Entry 7FSF (X-ray diffraction, 2.77 A resolution); this record covers chain A.

== Chain A ==
Protein: Reverse gyrase
Source organism: Thermotoga maritima MSB8
Notes: EC 3.6.4.12, 5.6.2.2
UniProtKB: O51934 (RGYR_THEMA); residues 1-1104 here = UniProt positions 1-1104
Chain sequence (1104 residues; row label = number of the first residue in the row):
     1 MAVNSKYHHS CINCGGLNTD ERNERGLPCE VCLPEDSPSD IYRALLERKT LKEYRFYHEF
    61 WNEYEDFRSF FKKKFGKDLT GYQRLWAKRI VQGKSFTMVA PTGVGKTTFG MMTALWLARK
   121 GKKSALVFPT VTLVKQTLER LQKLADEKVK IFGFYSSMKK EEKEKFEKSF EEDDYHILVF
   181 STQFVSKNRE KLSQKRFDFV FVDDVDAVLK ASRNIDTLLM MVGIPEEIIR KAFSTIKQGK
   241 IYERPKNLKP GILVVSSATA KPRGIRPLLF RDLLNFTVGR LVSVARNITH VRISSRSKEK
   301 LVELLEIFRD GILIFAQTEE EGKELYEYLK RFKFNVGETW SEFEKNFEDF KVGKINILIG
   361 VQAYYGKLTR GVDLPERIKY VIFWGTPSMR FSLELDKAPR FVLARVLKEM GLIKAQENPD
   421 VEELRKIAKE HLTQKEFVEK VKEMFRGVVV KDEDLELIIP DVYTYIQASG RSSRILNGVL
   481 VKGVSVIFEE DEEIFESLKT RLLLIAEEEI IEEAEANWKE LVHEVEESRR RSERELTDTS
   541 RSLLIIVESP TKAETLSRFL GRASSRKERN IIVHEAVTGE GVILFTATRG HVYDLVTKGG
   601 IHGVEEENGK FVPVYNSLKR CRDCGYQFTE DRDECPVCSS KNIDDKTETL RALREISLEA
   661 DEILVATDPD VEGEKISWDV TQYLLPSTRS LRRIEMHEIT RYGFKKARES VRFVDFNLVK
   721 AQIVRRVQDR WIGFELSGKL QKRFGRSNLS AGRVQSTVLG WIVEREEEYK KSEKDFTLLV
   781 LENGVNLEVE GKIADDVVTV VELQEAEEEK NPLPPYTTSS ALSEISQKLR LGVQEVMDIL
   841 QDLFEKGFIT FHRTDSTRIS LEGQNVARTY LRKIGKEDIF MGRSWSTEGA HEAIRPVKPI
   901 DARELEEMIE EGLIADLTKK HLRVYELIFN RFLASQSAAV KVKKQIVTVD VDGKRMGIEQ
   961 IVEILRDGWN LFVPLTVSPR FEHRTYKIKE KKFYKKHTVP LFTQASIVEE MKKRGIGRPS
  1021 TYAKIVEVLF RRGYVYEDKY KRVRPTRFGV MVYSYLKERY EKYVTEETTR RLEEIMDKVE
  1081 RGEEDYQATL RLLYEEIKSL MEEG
Not modelled in the structure: 1, 1104
Differences from the reference sequence: engineered mutation Phe851 (Tyr in O51934)
UniProt features mapped onto this chain:
  - zinc finger: Met1 to Ser39 (RG N-terminal-type), Leu618 to Asp645 (RG C-terminal-type)
  - region: Gly223 to Pro250 (Insert region)
  - motif: Asp203 to Asp206 (DEAD box)
  - binding site (Zn(2+)): Cys11, Cys14, Cys29, Cys32, Cys621, Cys624, Cys635, Cys638
  - binding site (ADP): Phe75, Asp78, Gln83, Gly103, Gly105, Lys106, Thr107, Thr108
  - binding site (ATP): Gln83, Ala100 to Thr107
  - binding site (Mg(2+)): Glu548, Asp668
  - mutagenesis: Cys11 to Cys14 (Reduced positive supercoiling, reduced affinity for ssDNA, no change in ATPase activity. Loss of positive supercoiling, loss of DNA relaxation with ATP; when associated with A-635--638-A), Gln83 (Q83L: Reduced positive supercoiling, no ATPase activity, no preference for ATP, no activity in presence of GTP, binds and cleaves ssDNA slightly less efficiently), Lys106 (K106I: No positive supercoiling, no ATPase activity, binds and cleaves ssDNA), Asp203 to Asp204 (No positive supercoiling, no ATPase activity, binds and cleaves ssDNA), Ile224 to Lys249 (Decreases affinity for ssDNA and dsDNA 13- to 15-fold), Arg370 to Asp373 (No positive supercoiling, no ATPase activity, binds and cleaves ssDNA slightly less efficiently), Met389 to Ile459 (No positive supercoiling, alters coupling of DNA binding with ATP binding and hydrolysis. Removes the latch), Leu395 to Leu455 (Positively supercoils plasmid DNA with about 10-fold reduction in efficiency. A minilatch), Gly470 to Arg474 (No positive supercoiling, no ATPase activity, binds and cleaves ssDNA), Cys635 to Cys638 (Loss of positive supercoiling, loss of DNA relaxation with ATP; when associated with A-11--14-A)
Metal / ion sites: Zn2+ site 1: Cys11, Cys14, Cys29, Cys32; Zn2+ site 2: Cys621, Cys624, Cys635, Cys638
Reported in the primary citation:
  - contacts within the chain: Asp668-Phe851, Phe844-Phe851, Phe851-His852, Asp670-Arg853, Phe851-Arg853
  - mutagenesis - Y851F: abolished catalytic activity (proposed by the authors, not directly observed)

== In short ==
The Zn2+ site 1 is built by Cys11, Cys14, Cys29 and Cys32. UniProt lists 8 Zn2+-binding residues, 8
ADP-binding residues, 9 ATP-binding residues and Mg2+-binding residues Glu548 and Asp668. From the paper:
Y851F abolishes catalytic activity; contacts within the chain involving Asp668, Phe851 and Phe844 among
others.
Chain A is Reverse gyrase (Thermotoga maritima MSB8); the structure, Crystal structure of T. maritima reverse
gyrase active site variant Y851F, was determined by X-ray diffraction, deposited together with 7FSE and 8OFB.
